PDB entry 4YIL | X-ray diffraction, 1.46 A resolution | chain A

Chain A:
Molecule: NADPH dehydrogenase 1
Source organism: Saccharomyces pastorianus
Notes: EC 1.6.99.1
Reference sequence: Q02899 (OYE1_SACPS); residues 1-397 here correspond to UniProt positions 2-398 (UniProt number = residue number + 1)
Sequence (397 residues; each row starts with the number of its first residue):
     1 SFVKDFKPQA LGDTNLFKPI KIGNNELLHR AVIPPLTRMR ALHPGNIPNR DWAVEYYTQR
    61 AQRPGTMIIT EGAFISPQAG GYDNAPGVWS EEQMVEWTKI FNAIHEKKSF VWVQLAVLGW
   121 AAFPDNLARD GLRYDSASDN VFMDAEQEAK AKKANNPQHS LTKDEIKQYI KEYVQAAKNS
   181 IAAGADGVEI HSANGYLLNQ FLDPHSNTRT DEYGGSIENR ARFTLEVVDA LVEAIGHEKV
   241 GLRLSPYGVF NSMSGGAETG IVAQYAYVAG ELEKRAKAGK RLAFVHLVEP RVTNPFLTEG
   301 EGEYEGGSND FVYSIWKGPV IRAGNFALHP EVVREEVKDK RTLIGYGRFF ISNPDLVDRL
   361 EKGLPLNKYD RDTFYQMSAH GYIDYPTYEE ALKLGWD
Differences from the reference sequence: engineered mutation Ala-116 (Trp117 in Q02899)
Bound ions: Mg2+ near Ala-31 (its only coordinating residue here)
Ligand contacts:
  - 4D3 (methyl (2Z)-3-cyano-3-(4-fluorophenyl)prop-2-enoate): Thr-37, Met-39, Gly-72, Ala-73, Phe-74, Tyr-82, Ala-85, Ala-116, Leu-118, His-191, Asn-194, Tyr-196, Phe-250, Pro-295, Phe-296, Tyr-375
  - FMN (flavin mononucleotide): Pro-34, Pro-35, Leu-36, Thr-37, Glu-71, Gly-72, Gln-114, His-191, Asn-194, Arg-243, Val-288, Val-292, Pro-295, Phe-296, Ala-323, Gly-324, Asn-325, Gly-345, Tyr-346, Gly-347, Arg-348, Ile-351, Phe-374, Tyr-375
Swiss-Prot annotation at these positions:
  - active site: Tyr-196 (Proton donor)
  - binding site (FMN): Thr-37, Gln-114, Arg-243, Arg-348
  - binding site (substrate): His-191, Asn-194, Tyr-375

In short:
Ligands of chain A: flavin mononucleotide and compound 4D3. Curated annotation (UniProt) lists active-site
residue Tyr-196, 4 FMN-binding residues and 3 substrate-binding residues.
Chain A is NADPH dehydrogenase 1 (Saccharomyces pastorianus); the structure, OYE1 W116A complexed with
(z)-methyl 3-cyano-3-(4-fluorophenyl)acrylate in a non productive binding mode, was determined by X-ray
diffraction together with 4YNC from the same study.
